4UHE - chain A; structure by X-ray diffraction, 1.16 A resolution.

Chain A:
Protein: Esterase
From: Planctomycetes bacterium R1
Notes: EC 3.1.1.1
Sequence (282 residues; each row starts with the number of its first residue):
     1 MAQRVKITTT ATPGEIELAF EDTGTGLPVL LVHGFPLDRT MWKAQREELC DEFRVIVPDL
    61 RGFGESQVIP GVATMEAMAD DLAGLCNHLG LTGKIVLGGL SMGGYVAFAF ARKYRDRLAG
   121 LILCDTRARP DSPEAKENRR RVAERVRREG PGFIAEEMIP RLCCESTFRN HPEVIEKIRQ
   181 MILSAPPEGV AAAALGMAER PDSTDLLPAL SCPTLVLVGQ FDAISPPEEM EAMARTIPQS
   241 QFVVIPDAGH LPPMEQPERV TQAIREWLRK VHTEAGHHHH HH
Unresolved in the structure: 1, 274-282
Small-molecule neighbours: D-malate (MLT): Gly-34, Phe-35, Leu-100, Ser-101, Met-102, Tyr-105, Arg-139, Met-158, Met-197, Ile-224, His-250

Overview:
Bound to chain A: D-malate.
Chain A is Esterase (Planctomycetes bacterium R1); the structure, Structural studies of a thermophilic
esterase from Thermogutta terrifontis (malate bound), was determined by X-ray diffraction together with 4UHC,
4UHD, 4UHF and 4UHH from the same study.
